Entry 6P0S (X-ray diffraction, 2.70 A resolution); this record covers chains A and C of the 5 polymer chains in the assembly.

Chain A:
Molecule: DNA-binding protein Fis
From: Escherichia coli
UniProt: P0A6R3 (FIS_ECOLI); numbering as in UniProt (aligned over 1-98)
Amino-acid sequence (98 residues; row label = number of the first residue in the row):
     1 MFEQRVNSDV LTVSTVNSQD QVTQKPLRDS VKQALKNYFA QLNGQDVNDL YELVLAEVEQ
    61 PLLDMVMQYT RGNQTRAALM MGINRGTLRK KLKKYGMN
Unresolved in the structure: 1-7, 15-22
Curated features (UniProtKB/Swiss-Prot):
  - DNA-binding region: Gln74 to Lys93 (H-T-H motif)
  - region: Asn17 to Gly44 (Required for the stimulation of HIN-mediated recombination)
Reported in the primary citation:
  - binding site for DNA (27-mer), fx1-2: Asn73, Arg85
  - binding site for DNA (27-mer), fx1-2 (chain C): Asn84
  - binding site for DNA (27-mer), fx1-2: Thr75 (proposed by the authors, not directly observed)

Chain C:
Molecule: DNA (27-mer), fx1-2
Sequence (27 nucleotides; numbered 1 to 27; the number before each row is that of its first residue):
     1 AATTTTGCAT AAAAAACAGA CTACATT

Interface between chain A and chain C:
Pairs across the interface (7):
  Ile83(A) with DC17(C), phosphate contact
  Asn84(A) with DC17(C), hydrogen bond to the phosphate; DA18(C), hydrogen bond to the phosphate
  Arg85(A) with DA20(C), base contact
  Thr87(A) with DA16(C), sugar contact; DC17(C), hydrogen bond to the phosphate
  Lys91(A) with DA16(C), salt bridge to the phosphate
Also at the interface, not in a pair above, chain A (6 interface residues in all): Gly82

Overview:
The interface between chain A and chain C involves 6 residues on one side and 4 on the other; the contacts
include 3 hydrogen bonds and 1 salt bridge. Polar contacts include Asn84(A)-DC17(C), Asn84(A)-DA18(C) and
Thr87(A)-DC17(C). The paper reports a binding site for DNA (27-mer), fx1-2 at Asn73(A), Arg85(A) and Thr75(A);
a binding site for DNA (27-mer), fx1-2 (chain C) at Asn84(A).
Here chain A is DNA-binding protein Fis (Escherichia coli) and chain C is DNA (27-mer), fx1-2. Entry 6P0S
(Crystal structure of ternary DNA complex "FX2" containing E. coli Fis and phage lambda Xis) was determined by
X-ray diffraction (same publication as 6P0T and 6P0U).
